Entry 5LTJ (X-ray diffraction, 1.78 A resolution); this record covers chain A.

[Chain A]
Name: Pre-mRNA-splicing factor ATP-dependent RNA helicase PRP43
Organism: Chaetomium thermophilum var. thermophilum DSM 1495
UniProtKB: G0RY84 (G0RY84_CHATD); numbering as in UniProt (aligned over 61-764)
Amino-acid sequence (714 residues; numbered 59 to 772; the number before each row is that of its first residue):
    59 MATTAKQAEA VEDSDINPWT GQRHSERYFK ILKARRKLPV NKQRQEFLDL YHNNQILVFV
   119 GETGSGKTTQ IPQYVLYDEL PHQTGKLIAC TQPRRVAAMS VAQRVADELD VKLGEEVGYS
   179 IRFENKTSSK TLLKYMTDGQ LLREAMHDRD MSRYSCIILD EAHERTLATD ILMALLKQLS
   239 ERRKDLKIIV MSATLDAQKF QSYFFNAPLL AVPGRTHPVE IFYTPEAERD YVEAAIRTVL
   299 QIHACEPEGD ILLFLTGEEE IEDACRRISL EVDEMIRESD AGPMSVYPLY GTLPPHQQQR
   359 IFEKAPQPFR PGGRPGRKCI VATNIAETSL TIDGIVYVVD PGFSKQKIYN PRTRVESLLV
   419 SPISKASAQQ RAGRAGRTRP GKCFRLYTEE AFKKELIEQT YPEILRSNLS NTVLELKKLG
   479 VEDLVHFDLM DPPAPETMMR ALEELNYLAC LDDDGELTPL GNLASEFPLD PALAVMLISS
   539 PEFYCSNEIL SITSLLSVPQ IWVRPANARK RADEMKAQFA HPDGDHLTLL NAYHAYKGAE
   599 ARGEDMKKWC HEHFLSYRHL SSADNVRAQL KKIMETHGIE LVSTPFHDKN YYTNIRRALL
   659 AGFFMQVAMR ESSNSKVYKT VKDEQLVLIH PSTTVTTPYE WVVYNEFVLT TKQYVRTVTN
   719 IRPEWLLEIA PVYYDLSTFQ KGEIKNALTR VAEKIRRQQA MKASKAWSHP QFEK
Unresolved in the structure: 59, 763-772
Construct notes: initiating methionine (59); expression tag (60, 765-772)
Bound ions: Mg2+: Thr-126 (together with ADP)
Small-molecule neighbours: ADP (adenosine-5'-diphosphate): Leu-96, Glu-120, Thr-121, Gly-122, Ser-123, Gly-124, Lys-125, Thr-126, Thr-127, Gln-128, Arg-162, Thr-274, Ser-387, Thr-389, Asp-391, Arg-435, Thr-436
Reported in the primary citation:
  - catalytic residues: Asp-218, Glu-219, Gln-428, Arg-435
  - binding site for beryllium trifluoride: Arg-432
  - binding site for ADP: Arg-162, Arg-435
  - conformationally variable residues (side-chain flip): Phe-360
  - Mg2+ coordination: Thr-126
  - mutagenesis - R180G/F181G, R180G/F181G/Y348G/T350G: abolished catalytic activity
  - mutagenesis - Y348G/T350G: unchanged catalytic activity

[Overview]
Ligands of chain A: ADP. From the paper: catalytic residues Asp-218, Glu-219 and Gln-428 among others;
R180G/F181G and R180G/F181G/Y348G/T350G abolish catalytic activity.
Chain A is Pre-mRNA-splicing factor ATP-dependent RNA helicase PRP43 (Chaetomium thermophilum var.
thermophilum DSM 1495); the structure, Crystal structure of the Prp43-ADP-BeF3 complex (in orthorhombic space
group), was determined by X-ray diffraction together with 5LTA and 5LTK from the same study.
